Entry 7TKF (electron microscopy, 7.10 A resolution (low resolution: residue-level contacts below are approximate; hydrogen-bond / salt-bridge calls are withheld)); this record covers chains H and I of the 27 polymer chains in the assembly.

[Chain H]
Protein: ATP synthase subunit delta
From: Saccharomyces cerevisiae
UniProtKB: Q12165 (ATPD_YEAST); residues 1-138 here correspond to UniProt positions 23-160 (UniProt number = residue number + 22)
Chain sequence (138 residues; row label = number of the first residue in the row):
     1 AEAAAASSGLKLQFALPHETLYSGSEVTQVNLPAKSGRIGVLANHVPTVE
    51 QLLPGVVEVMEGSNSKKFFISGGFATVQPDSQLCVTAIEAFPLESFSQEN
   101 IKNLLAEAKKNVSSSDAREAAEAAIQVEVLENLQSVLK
Unresolved in the structure: 1-10, 24-25, 91, 98, 116-117, 137-138

[Chain I]
Protein: ATP synthase subunit epsilon
From: Saccharomyces cerevisiae
UniProtKB: P21306 (ATP5E_YEAST); residues 1-61 here correspond to UniProt positions 2-62 (UniProt number = residue number + 1)
Chain sequence (61 residues; numbered 1 to 61; the number before each row is that of its first residue):
     1 SAWRKAGISYAAYLNVAAQAIRSSLKTELQTASVLNRSQTDAFYTQYKNG
    51 TAASEPTPITK
Unresolved in the structure: 1-7, 24-26, 50-52
UniProt features mapped onto this chain:
  - modified residue: T51 (Phosphothreonine)

[Chain H / chain I interface]
Pairs across the interface - 7 pairs, chain H then chain I:
  S71(H) - L14(I)
  E94(H) - T27(I)
  S95(H) - T27(I)
  S95(H) - L29(I)
  F96(H) - T27(I)
  S97(H) - T27(I)
  I101(H) - S23(I)
Other interface residues (no listed pair), chain H (7 interface residues in all): E99
Other interface residues (no listed pair), chain I (7 interface residues in all): A17, A18, E28

[In short]
The chain H/chain I interface involves 7 residues from each chain.
Chain H is ATP synthase subunit delta and chain I is ATP synthase subunit epsilon, both from Saccharomyces
cerevisiae; the structure, Yeast ATP synthase State 2binding(b) with 10 mM ATP backbone model, was determined
by electron microscopy, deposited together with 7TJS, 7TJT, 7TJU, 7TJV, 7TJW, 7TJX and 30 further entries.
